9C4H - chains X and M of the 17 polymer chains in the assembly; structure by electron microscopy, 8.60 A resolution (very low resolution: no residue pairs are listed; an interface is given only as per-side residue counts).

Chain X:
Molecule: viral RNA
Source organism: Influenza D virus
Sequence (868 nucleotides; row label = number of the first residue in the row; note: 275 numbers in that range are skipped by the numbering (no residue carries them; nothing is unmodelled there)):
    26 UUUUUUUUUU UUUUUUUUUU
    51 UUUUUUUUUU UUUUUUUUUU
    76 UUUUUUUUUU UUUUUUUUUU
   101 UUUUUUUUUU UUUUUUUUUU
   126 UUUUUUUUUU UUUUUUUUUU
   151 UUUUUUUUUU UUUUUUUUUU
   176 UUUUUUUUUU UUUUUUUUUU
   201 UUUUUUUUUU UUUUUUUUUU
   426 UUUUUUUUUU UUUUUUUUUU
   451 UUUUUUUUUU UUUUUUUUUU
   476 UUUUUUUUUU UUUUUUUUUU
   501 UUUUUUUUUU UUUUUUUUUU
   526 UUUUUUUUUU UUUUUUUUUU
   551 UUUUUUUUUU UUUUUUUUUU
   576 UUUUUUUUUU UUUUUUUUUU
   601 UUUUUUUUUU UUUUUUUUUU UUUUUUUUUU UUUUUUUUUU UUUUUUUUUU UUUUUUUUUU
   661 UUUUUUUUUU UUUUUUUUUU UUUUUUUUUU UUUUUUUUUU UUUUUUUUUU UUUUUUUUUU
   721 UUUUUUUUUU UUUUUUUUUU UUUUUUUUUU UUUUUUUUUU UUUUUUUUUU UUUUUUUUUU
   781 UUUUUUUUUU UUUUUUUUUU UUUUUUUUUU UUUUUUUUUU UUUUUUUUUU UUUUUUUUUU
   841 UUUUUUUUUU UUUUUUUUUU UUUUUUUUUU UUUUUUUUUU UUUUUUUUUU UUUUUUUUUU
   901 UUUUUUUUUU UUUUUUUUUU UUUUUUUUUU UUUUUUUUUU UUUUUUUUUU UUUUUUUUUU
   961 UUUUUUUUUU UUUUUUUUUU UUUUUUUUUU UUUUUUUUUU UUUUUUUUUU UUUUUUUUUU
  1021 UUUUUUUUUU UUUUUUUUUU UUUUUUUUUU UUUUUUUUUU UUUUUUUUUU UUUUUUUUUU
  1081 UUUUUUUUUU UUUUUUUUUU UUUUUUUUUU UUUUUUUUUU UUUUUUUUUU UUUUUUUUUU
  1141 UUUUUUUUUU UUUUUUUUUU UUUUUUUU
Unresolved in the structure: 621-1168

Chain M:
Name: Nucleoprotein
Source organism: Influenza D virus
Reference sequence: K9LG94 (K9LG94_9ORTO); numbering as in UniProt (aligned over 1-552)
Sequence (552 residues; numbered 1 to 552; the number before each row is that of its first residue):
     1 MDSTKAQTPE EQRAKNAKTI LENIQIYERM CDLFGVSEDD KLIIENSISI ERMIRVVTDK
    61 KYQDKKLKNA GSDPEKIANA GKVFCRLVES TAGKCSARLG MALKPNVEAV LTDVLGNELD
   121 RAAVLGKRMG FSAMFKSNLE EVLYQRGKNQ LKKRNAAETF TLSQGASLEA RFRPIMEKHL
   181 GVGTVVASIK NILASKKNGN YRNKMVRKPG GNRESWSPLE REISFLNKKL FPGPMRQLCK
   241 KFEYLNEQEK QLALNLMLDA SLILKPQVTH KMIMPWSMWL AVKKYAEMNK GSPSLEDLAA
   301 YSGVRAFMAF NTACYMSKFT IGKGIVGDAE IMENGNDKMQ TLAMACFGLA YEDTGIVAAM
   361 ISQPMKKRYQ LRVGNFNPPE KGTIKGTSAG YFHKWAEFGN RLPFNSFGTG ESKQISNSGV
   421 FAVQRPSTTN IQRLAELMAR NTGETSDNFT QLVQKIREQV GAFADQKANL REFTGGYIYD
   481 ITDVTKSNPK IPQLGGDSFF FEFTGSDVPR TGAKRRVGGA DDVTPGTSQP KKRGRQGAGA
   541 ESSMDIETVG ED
Unresolved in the structure: 1-7, 497-552

Chain X / chain M interface:
At this resolution (9 A) residue pairs are not listed: 20 residues of chain X and 41 of chain M lie at the interface.

Summary:
The interface between chain X and chain M involves 20 residues on one side and 41 on the other.
Here chain X is viral RNA and chain M is Nucleoprotein, both from Influenza D virus. Entry 9C4H (Double
helical structure of influenza D RNP complex) was determined by electron microscopy, deposited together with
9BWV, 9BWZ, 9BX0, 9BX1 and 9BX4.
